PDB entry 3WVN | X-ray diffraction, 2.20 A resolution | chain A

# Chain A
Name: Non-ribosomal peptide synthetase
Organism: Streptomyces halstedii
Notes: EC 6.2.1.-
UniProt: Q76KY2 (Q76KY2_STRHA); residues 48-525 here correspond to UniProt positions 1-478 (UniProt number = residue number - 47)
Chain sequence (541 residues; each row starts with the number of its first residue; numbers below 1 keep their minus sign (Met-15 is residue -15)):
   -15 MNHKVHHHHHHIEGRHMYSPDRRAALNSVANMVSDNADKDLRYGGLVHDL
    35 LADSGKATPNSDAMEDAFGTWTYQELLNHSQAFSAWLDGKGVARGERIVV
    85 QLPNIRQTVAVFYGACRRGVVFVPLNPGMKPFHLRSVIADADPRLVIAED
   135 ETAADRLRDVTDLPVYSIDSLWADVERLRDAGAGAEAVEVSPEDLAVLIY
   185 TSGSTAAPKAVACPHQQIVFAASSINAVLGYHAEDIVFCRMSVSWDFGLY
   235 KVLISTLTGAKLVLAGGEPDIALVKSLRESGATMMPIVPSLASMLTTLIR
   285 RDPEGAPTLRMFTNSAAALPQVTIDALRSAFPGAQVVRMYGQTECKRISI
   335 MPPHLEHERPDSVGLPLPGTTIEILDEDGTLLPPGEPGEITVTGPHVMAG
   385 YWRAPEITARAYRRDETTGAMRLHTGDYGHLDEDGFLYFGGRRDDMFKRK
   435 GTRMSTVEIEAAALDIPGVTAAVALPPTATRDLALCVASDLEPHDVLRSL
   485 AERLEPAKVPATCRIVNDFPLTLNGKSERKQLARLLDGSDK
Disordered / not traced: -15 to 22, 250-253, 360-363, 397-404, 426-525
Construct notes: expression tag (-15 to 47)
Residues lining bound ligands: aspartic acid (ASP): Trp229, Asp230, Ser299, Ala300, Tyr324, Gly325, Gln326, Thr327, Lys330, Arg331
What the authors report for this chain:
  - mutagenesis - F231L (4-fold): decreased catalytic activity on aspartic acid
  - mutagenesis - F231A: abolished catalytic activity on aspartic acid
  - mutagenesis - F231A, F231L (7-fold), S299A (6-fold), K330N: decreased catalytic activity on 3-MeAsp
  - mutagenesis - F231L (4-fold): decreased catalytic activity on l-aspartate
  - mutagenesis - F231A: abolished catalytic activity on l-aspartate

# In short
Bound to chain A: aspartic acid. The paper reports that F231A, F231L and S299A, among others, reduce catalytic
activity on 3-MeAsp; F231L reduces catalytic activity on aspartic acid.
Chain A is Non-ribosomal peptide synthetase (Streptomyces halstedii); the structure, Complex structure of VinN
with L-aspartate, was determined by X-ray diffraction (same publication as 3WV4 and 3WV5).
